8YY9 - chains O and S of the 39 polymer chains in the assembly; structure by electron microscopy, 2.70 A resolution.

== Chain O ==
Protein: Reaction center protein O chain
From: Dinoroseobacter shibae DFL 12
UniProtKB: A8LIU2 (A8LIU2_DINSH); residue numbers follow UniProt; this construct covers 1-239
Sequence (239 residues; each row starts with the number of its first residue):
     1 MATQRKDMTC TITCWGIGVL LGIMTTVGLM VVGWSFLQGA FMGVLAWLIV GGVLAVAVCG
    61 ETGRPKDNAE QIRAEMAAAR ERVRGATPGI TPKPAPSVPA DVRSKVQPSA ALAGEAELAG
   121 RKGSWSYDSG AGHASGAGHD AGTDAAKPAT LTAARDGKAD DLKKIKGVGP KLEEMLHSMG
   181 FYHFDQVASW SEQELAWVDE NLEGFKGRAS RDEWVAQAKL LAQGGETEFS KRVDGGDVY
Disordered / not traced: 1-7, 60-239
Disulfide bonds: C10-C59

== Chain S ==
Protein: Antenna pigment protein alpha chain
From: Dinoroseobacter shibae DFL 12
UniProtKB: A8LQ15 (A8LQ15_DINSH); residues 1-53 here = UniProt positions 1-53
Sequence (53 residues; row label = number of the first residue in the row):
     1 MSKFYKIWLI FDPRRVFVAQ GVFLFLLAAM IHLVLLSTEH FNWFELAAAN AAM
Disordered / not traced: 1, 53
Small-molecule neighbours:
  - Spheroidenone (A1EFU; (4E,16E,26E)-2-methoxy-2,6,10,14,19,23,27,31-octamethyl-dotriaconta-4,6,8,10,12,14,16,18,20,22,26,30-dodecaen-3-one), molecule 1: F4, K6, I7, L9, I10
  - Spheroidenone (A1EFU), molecule 2: F17, Q20, F23, L24, L27, M30, I31, V34
  - Spheroidenone (A1EFU), molecule 3: F17, Q20, G21
  - Spheroidenone (A1EFU), molecule 4: F25, A28, A29, H32, L33, L36, W43
  - bacteriochlorophyll a (BCL), molecule 1: F4, I7, W8, F11, V16, Q20, F23, I31
  - bacteriochlorophyll a (BCL), molecule 2: G21, L24, F25, A28, H32, L35, F41, W43
  - bacteriochlorophyll a (BCL), molecule 3: L24, L27, A28, I31, H32, L35, F41

== Interface between chain O and chain S ==
Contacting residue pairs (11):
  C10(O) with R15(S), hydrogen bond
  L21(O) with L26(S), hydrophobic
  V32(O) with S37(S)
  V50(O) with L26(S), hydrophobic
  L54(O) with V22(S), hydrophobic
  A57(O) with R14(S), hydrogen bond (backbone-side chain); V18(S), hydrophobic
  V58(O) with R14(S), hydrogen bond (backbone-side chain); R15(S); V18(S), hydrophobic
  C59(O) with R14(S), hydrogen bond (backbone-side chain)
Interface residues without a listed pair, chain O (9 interface residues in all): M24
Interface residues without a listed pair, chain S (8 interface residues in all): A19, M30

== In short ==
9 residues of chain O and 8 residues of chain S are in contact, with 4 hydrogen bonds. Polar contacts include
C10(O)-R15(S), A57(O)-R14(S) and V58(O)-R14(S). Bound to chain S: 3 copies of bacteriochlorophyll a and 4
copies of Spheroidenone.
Here chain O is Reaction center protein O chain and chain S is Antenna pigment protein alpha chain, both from
Dinoroseobacter shibae DFL 12. Entry 8YY9 (Cryo-EM structure of a tri-heme cytochrome-associated RC-LH1
complex from a marine photoheterotrophic bacterium, purified with magnesium-free ...) was determined by
electron microscopy, deposited together with 8YZ2 and 9KM0.
